9B8B - chains G and K of the 14 polymer chains in the assembly; structure by electron microscopy, 3.20 A resolution.

# Chain G
Protein: RM20A3 fragment antigen binding light chain
Source organism: Macaca mulatta
Sequence (109 residues; numbered 3 to 107 plus 5 insertion-coded residues; 1 number in that range is skipped by the numbering (no residue carries it; nothing is unmodelled there); the number before each row is that of its first residue; a row labelled like 27A-27C holds insertion residues (27A, then the next letters in order)):
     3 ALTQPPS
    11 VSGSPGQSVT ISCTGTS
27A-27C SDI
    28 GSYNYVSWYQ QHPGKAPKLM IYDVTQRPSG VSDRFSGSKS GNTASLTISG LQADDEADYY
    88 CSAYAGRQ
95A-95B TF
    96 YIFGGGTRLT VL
Cystine bridges: Cys23-Cys88

# Chain K
Protein: RM20A3 fragment antigen binding heavy chain
Source organism: Macaca mulatta
Sequence (124 residues; row label = number of the first residue in the row; a row labelled like 82A-82C holds insertion residues (82A, then the next letters in order)):
     1 EVQLVETGGG LVQPGGSLKL SCRASGYTFS SFAMSWVRQA PGKGLEWVSL IN
   52A D
    53 RGGLTFYVDS VKGRFTISRD NSKNTLSLQM
82A-82C HSL
    83 RDGDTAVYYC ATGGMSSA
100A-100H LQSSKYYF
   101 DFWGQGALVT VS
Cystine bridges: Cys22-Cys92

# Chain G / chain K interface
Pairs across the interface (31):
  Tyr32(G) - Ser100D(K)
  Tyr32(G) - Tyr100F(K)
  Tyr36(G) - Tyr100G(K)
  Tyr36(G) - Phe100H(K)  hydrogen bond (side chain-backbone)
  Tyr36(G) - Trp103(K)
  Gln38(G) - Gln39(K)  hydrogen bond
  Gln38(G) - Tyr91(K)
  Ala43(G) - Gly104(K)
  Pro44(G) - Trp103(K)
  Leu46(G) - Tyr100G(K)  hydrophobic
  Leu46(G) - Phe100H(K)
  Leu46(G) - Asp101(K)
  Tyr49(G) - Tyr100G(K)  hydrophobic
  Asp50(G) - Lys100E(K)
  Tyr87(G) - Gln39(K)  hydrogen bond
  Tyr87(G) - Gly44(K)
  Tyr87(G) - Leu45(K)  hydrophobic
  Tyr91(G) - Tyr100F(K)  hydrophobic
  Phe95B(G) - Trp47(K)  hydrophobic
  Phe95B(G) - Leu50(K)  hydrophobic
  Phe95B(G) - Phe58(K)  hydrophobic
  Tyr96(G) - Trp47(K)  hydrophobic
  Tyr96(G) - Gly96(K)
  Tyr96(G) - Met97(K)
  Tyr96(G) - Tyr100F(K)
  Tyr96(G) - Tyr100G(K)
  Tyr96(G) - Phe100H(K)  hydrophobic
  Phe98(G) - Leu45(K)
  Phe98(G) - Glu46(K)
  Phe98(G) - Trp47(K)
  Phe98(G) - Phe100H(K)  hydrophobic
Other interface residues (no listed pair), chain G (16 interface residues in all): Ser34, Lys45, Ser56
Other interface residues (no listed pair), chain K (21 interface residues in all): Glu1, Val37, Lys43

# In short
Chain G and chain K form an interface of 16 and 21 residues respectively, with 3 hydrogen bonds. Polar pairs
include Tyr36(G)-Phe100H(K), Gln38(G)-Gln39(K) and Tyr87(G)-Gln39(K).
Here chain G is RM20A3 fragment antigen binding light chain and chain K is RM20A3 fragment antigen binding
heavy chain, both from Macaca mulatta. Entry 9B8B (RM038 Fab in complex with Apex-GT 6.2 trimer and RM20A3
Fab) was determined by electron microscopy together with 9MPX, 9MQG, 9B8C, 9MPB and 9MPC from the same study.
